Entry 7ZNL (electron microscopy, 3.45 A resolution); this record covers chains A and E of the 28 polymer chains in the assembly.

# Chain A
Molecule: THO complex subunit 1
Source organism: Homo sapiens
UniProt: Q96FV9 (THOC1_HUMAN); residue numbers follow UniProt; this construct covers 1-657
Chain sequence (657 residues; each row starts with the number of its first residue):
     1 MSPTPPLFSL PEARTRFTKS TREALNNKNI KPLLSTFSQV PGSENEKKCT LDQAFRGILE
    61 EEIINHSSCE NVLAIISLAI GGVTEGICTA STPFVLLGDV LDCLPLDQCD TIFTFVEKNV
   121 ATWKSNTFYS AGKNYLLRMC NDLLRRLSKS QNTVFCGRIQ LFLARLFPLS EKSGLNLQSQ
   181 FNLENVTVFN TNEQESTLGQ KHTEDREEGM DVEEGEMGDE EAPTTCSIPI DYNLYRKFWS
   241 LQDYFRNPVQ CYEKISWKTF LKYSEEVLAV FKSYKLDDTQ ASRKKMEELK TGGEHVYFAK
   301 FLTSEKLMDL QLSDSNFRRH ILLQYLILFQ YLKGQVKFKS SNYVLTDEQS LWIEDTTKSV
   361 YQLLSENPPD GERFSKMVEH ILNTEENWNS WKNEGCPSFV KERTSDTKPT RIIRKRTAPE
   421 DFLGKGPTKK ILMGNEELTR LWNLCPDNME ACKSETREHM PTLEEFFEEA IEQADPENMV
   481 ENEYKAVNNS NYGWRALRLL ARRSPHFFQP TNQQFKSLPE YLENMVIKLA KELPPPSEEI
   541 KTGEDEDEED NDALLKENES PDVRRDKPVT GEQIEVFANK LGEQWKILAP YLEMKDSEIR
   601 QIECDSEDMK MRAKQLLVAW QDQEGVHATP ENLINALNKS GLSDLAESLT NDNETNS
Disordered / not traced: 1-9, 23-28, 39-43, 66-70, 85-90, 121-132, 168-226, 279-295, 335-341, 395-417, 425-428, 446-457, 475-481, 529-657

# Chain E
Molecule: THO complex subunit 5 homolog
Source organism: Homo sapiens
UniProt: Q13769 (THOC5_HUMAN); residues 1-683 here = UniProt positions 1-683
Chain sequence (683 residues; numbered 1 to 683; the number before each row is that of its first residue):
     1 MSSESSKKRK PKVIRSDGAP AEGKRNRSDT EQEGKYYSEE AEVDLRDPGR DYELYKYTCQ
    61 ELQRLMAEIQ DLKSRGGKDV AIEIEERRIQ SCVHFMTLKK LNRLAHIRLK KGRDQTHEAK
   121 QKVDAYHLQL QNLLYEVMHL QKEITKCLEF KSKHEEIDLV SLEEFYKEAP PDISKAEVTM
   181 GDPHQQTLAR LDWELEQRKR LAEKYRECLS NKEKILKEIE VKKEYLSSLQ PRLNSIMQAS
   241 LPVQEYLFMP FDQAHKQYET ARHLPPPLYV LFVQATAYGQ ACDKTLSVAI EGSVDEAKAL
   301 FKPPEDSQDD ESDSDAEEEQ TTKRRRPTLG VQLDDKRKEM LKRHPLSVML DLKCKDDSVL
   361 HLTFYYLMNL NIMTVKAKVT TAMELITPIS AGDLLSPDSV LSCLYPGDHG KKTPNPANQY
   421 QFDKVGILTL SDYVLELGHP YLWVQKLGGL HFPKEQPQQT VIADHSLSAS HMETTMKLLK
   481 TRVQSRLALH KQFASLEHGI VPVTSDCQYL FPAKVVSRLV KWVTVAHEDY MELHFTKDIV
   541 DAGLAGDTNL YYMALIERGT AKLQAAVVLN PGYSSIPPVF QLCLNWKGEK TNSNDDNIRA
   601 MEGEVNVCYK ELCGPWPSHQ LLTNQLQRLC VLLDVYLETE SHDDSVEGPK EFPQEKMCLR
   661 LFRGPSRMKP FKYNHPQGFF SHR
Disordered / not traced: 1-37, 48-51, 76-79, 145-188, 248-251, 300-332, 426-429, 454-461, 643-649

# How chain A and chain E interact
Residue-residue contacts - 5 pairs, chain A then chain E:
  Gln151(A) with His127(E)
  Phe298(A) with Tyr135(E), hydrophobic
  Leu302(A) with Tyr135(E), hydrophobic
  Leu307(A) with Glu136(E)
  Leu310(A) with His139(E)
Interface residues without a listed pair, chain A (7 interface residues in all): Ser148, Ser150
Interface residues without a listed pair, chain E (6 interface residues in all): Asp124, Leu140

# Overview
The interface between chain A and chain E involves 7 residues on one side and 6 on the other.
Here chain A is THO complex subunit 1 and chain E is THO complex subunit 5 homolog, both from Homo sapiens.
Entry 7ZNL (Structure of the human TREX core THO-UAP56 complex) was determined by electron microscopy.
